6MXB - chains A and B; structure by X-ray diffraction, 2.19 A resolution.

Chain A (and B):
Protein: Hypoxanthine-guanine phosphoribosyltransferase, putative
Source organism: Trypanosoma brucei brucei (strain 927/4 GUTat10.1)
Notes: chain B of this document is another copy of the same molecule, construct and numbering; everything in this record applies to it too
Reference sequence: Q38CA1 (Q38CA1_TRYB2); numbering as in UniProt (aligned over 2-234)
Chain sequence (272 residues; numbered -37 to 234; the number before each row is that of its first residue; numbers below 1 keep their minus sign (Met-37 is residue -37)):
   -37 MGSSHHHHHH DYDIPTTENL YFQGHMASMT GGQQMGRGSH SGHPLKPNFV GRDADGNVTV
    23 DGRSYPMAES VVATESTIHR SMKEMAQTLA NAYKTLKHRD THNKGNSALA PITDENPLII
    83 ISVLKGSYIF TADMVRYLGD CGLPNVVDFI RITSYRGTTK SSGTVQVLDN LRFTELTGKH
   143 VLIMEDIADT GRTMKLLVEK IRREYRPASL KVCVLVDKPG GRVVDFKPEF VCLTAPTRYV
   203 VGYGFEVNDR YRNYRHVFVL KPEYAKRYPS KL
Not modelled in the structure: -37 to 5, 116-128 (chain B: -37 to 7, 115-127)
Sequence notes: expression tag (-37 to 1)
Ion coordination: Mg2+ site 1: Glu147 (together with xanthosine-5'-monophosphate); Mg2+ site 2: Tyr213, Tyr230
Residues lining bound ligands: xanthosine-5'-monophosphate (XMP): Glu147, Asp148, Ile149, Ala150, Asp151, Thr152, Gly153, Arg154, Thr155, Lys180, Arg200, Tyr201, Val202, Phe207, Glu208

How chain A and chain B interact:
Contacting residue pairs - 91 pairs, chain A then chain B:
  Arg25(A) with Gly101(B), hydrogen bond (side chain-backbone); Asp102(B), hydrogen bond (side chain-backbone)
  Thr63(A) with Ser232(B), hydrogen bond (backbone-side chain)
  His64(A) with Arg229(B); Tyr230(B); Ser232(B), hydrogen bond (backbone-side chain)
  Asp76(A) with Arg212(B), hydrogen bond (backbone-side chain); Tyr230(B)
  Glu77(A) with Arg212(B), hydrogen bond (backbone-side chain); Arg229(B), salt bridge; Tyr230(B)
  Leu86(A) with Leu86(B), hydrophobic
  Lys87(A) with Val109(B), hydrogen bond (side chain-backbone); Asp110(B), salt bridge; Phe111(B); Phe135(B)
  Tyr90(A) with Tyr90(B); Thr93(B); Ala94(B), hydrophobic; Val97(B); Phe111(B), hydrophobic
  Ile91(A) with Ala94(B), hydrophobic; Arg98(B)
  Thr93(A) with Tyr90(B)
  Ala94(A) with Tyr90(B); Ile91(B), hydrophobic; Ala94(B), hydrophobic
  Asp95(A) with Arg98(B), salt bridge
  Val97(A) with Tyr90(B); Asn215(B), hydrogen bond (backbone-side chain)
  Arg98(A) with Ile91(B); Asp95(B), salt bridge; Arg98(B); Tyr205(B); Asn215(B); Arg217(B), hydrogen bond (backbone-side chain)
  Tyr99(A) with Arg217(B)
  Gly101(A) with Arg25(B), hydrogen bond (backbone-side chain); Asn215(B)
  Asp102(A) with Arg25(B), hydrogen bond (backbone-side chain); Arg217(B), salt bridge
  Gly104(A) with Arg25(B)
  Asn107(A) with Asn215(B)
  Val108(A) with Asp211(B)
  Val109(A) with Lys87(B), hydrogen bond (backbone-side chain); Tyr90(B); Asp211(B)
  Asp110(A) with Lys87(B), salt bridge; Arg113(B), salt bridge
  Phe111(A) with Lys87(B); Tyr90(B), hydrophobic
  Arg113(A) with Asp110(B), salt bridge; Arg134(B)
  Leu130(A) with Arg134(B)
  Asp131(A) with Asp131(B)
  Arg134(A) with Arg113(B); Leu130(B)
  Phe135(A) with Lys87(B); Asp211(B); Leu234(B)
  Thr136(A) with Leu234(B), hydrogen bond (backbone-backbone)
  Glu137(A) with Lys233(B); Leu234(B), hydrogen bond (backbone-backbone)
  Tyr205(A) with Arg98(B)
  Asp211(A) with Val108(B); Val109(B); Phe135(B)
  Arg212(A) with Asp76(B), hydrogen bond (side chain-backbone); Glu77(B), hydrogen bond (side chain-backbone); Pro79(B)
  Tyr213(A) with Asp76(B)
  Asn215(A) with Val97(B), hydrogen bond (side chain-backbone); Arg98(B); Gly101(B); Asn107(B), hydrogen bond
  Arg217(A) with Arg98(B); Tyr99(B); Asp102(B), salt bridge
  Arg229(A) with His64(B); Glu77(B), salt bridge
  Tyr230(A) with His64(B); Asp76(B); Glu77(B), hydrogen bond
  Ser232(A) with Thr63(B), hydrogen bond (side chain-backbone); His64(B), hydrogen bond (side chain-backbone); Lys66(B), hydrogen bond
  Lys233(A) with Thr136(B), hydrogen bond; Glu137(B)
  Leu234(A) with Phe135(B); Thr136(B), hydrogen bond (backbone-backbone); Glu137(B), hydrogen bond (backbone-backbone)
Also at the interface, not in a pair above, chain A (46 interface residues in all): His41, Lys66, Pro79, Cys103, Tyr216
Also at the interface, not in a pair above, chain B (46 interface residues in all): His41, Leu100, Leu138, Tyr213, Tyr216

Summary:
The chain A/chain B interface involves 46 residues from each chain, with 25 hydrogen bonds and 10 salt
bridges. Polar pairs include Glu77(A)-Arg229(B), Lys87(A)-Asp110(B) and Asp95(A)-Arg98(B). Ligands of chain A:
xanthosine-5'-monophosphate. Tyr213(A) and Tyr230(A) coordinate Mg2+ site 2.
Chain A and chain B are both Hypoxanthine-guanine phosphoribosyltransferase, putative (Trypanosoma brucei
brucei (strain 927/4 GUTat10.1)); the structure, Crystal structure of Trypanosoma brucei
hypoxanthine-guanine-xanthine phosphoribosyltranferase in complex with XMP, was determined by X-ray
diffraction together with 6MXC, 6MXD and 6MXG from the same study.
